Entry 7U7W (X-ray diffraction, 1.66 A resolution); this record covers chains A and P of the 3 polymer chains in the assembly.

# Chain A
Protein: DNA polymerase eta
Organism: Homo sapiens
Notes: EC 2.7.7.7
UniProtKB: Q9Y253 (POLH_HUMAN); residues 1-432 here = UniProt positions 1-432
Chain sequence (435 residues; numbered -2 to 432; the number before each row is that of its first residue; numbers below 1 keep their minus sign (Gly-2 is residue -2)):
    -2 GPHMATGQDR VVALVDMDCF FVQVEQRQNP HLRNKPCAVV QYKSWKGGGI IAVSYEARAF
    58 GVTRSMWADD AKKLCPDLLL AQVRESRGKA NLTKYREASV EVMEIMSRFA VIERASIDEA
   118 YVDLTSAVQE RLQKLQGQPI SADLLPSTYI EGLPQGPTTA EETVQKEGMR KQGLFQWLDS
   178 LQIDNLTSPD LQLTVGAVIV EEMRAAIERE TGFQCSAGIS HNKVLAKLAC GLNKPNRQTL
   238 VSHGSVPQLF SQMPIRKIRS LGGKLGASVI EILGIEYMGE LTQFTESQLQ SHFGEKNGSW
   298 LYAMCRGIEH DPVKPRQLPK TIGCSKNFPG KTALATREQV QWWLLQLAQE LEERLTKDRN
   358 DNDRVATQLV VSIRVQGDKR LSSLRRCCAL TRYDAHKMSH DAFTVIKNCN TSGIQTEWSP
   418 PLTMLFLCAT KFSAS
Not modelled in the structure: 155-159
Construct notes: expression tag (-2 to 0)
Bound ions: Mg2+ site 1: Asp13, Asp115, Glu116 (together with XG4) (shared with DT8(P) of chain P); Mg2+ site 2: Asp13, Met14 (together with XG4)
Small-molecule neighbours: XG4 (2'-deoxy-5'-O-[(R)-hydroxy{[(R)-hydroxy(phosphonooxy)phosphoryl]amino}phosphoryl]guanosine): Asp13, Met14, Asp15, Cys16, Phe17, Phe18, Gln38, Ile48, Ala49, Tyr52, Arg55, Arg61, Leu89, Ile114, Asp115, Glu116, Lys231
UniProt features mapped onto this chain:
  - binding site (Mg(2+)): Asp13, Met14, Asp115, Glu116
  - binding site (Mn(2+)): Asp13, Met14, Asp115, Glu116
  - binding site (a 2'-deoxyribonucleoside 5'-triphosphate): Arg61
  - natural variant: Val37 (deletion: In XPV), Leu75 (deletion: In XPV), Arg93 (R93P: In XPV), Arg111 (R111H: In XPV), Thr122 (T122P: In XPV), Gly153 (G153D: In a breast cancer sample), Thr191 (T191P: In XPV), Gly263 (G263V: In XPV), Val266 (V266D: In XPV), Gly295 (G295R: In XPV), Arg361 (R361S: In XPV)
  - mutagenesis: Tyr52 (Y52A/F: Reduces DNA polymerase activity; Y52E: Reduces DNA polymerase activity. Increases fidelity of replication and reduces translesion bypass), Arg61 (R61A: Reduces enzymatic activity by two-thirds), Ser62 (S62G: Increased DNA polymerase activity and translesion bypass compared to wild-type), Ala68 (A68S/V: Severe reduction in thymine dimer translesion bypass), Asn324 to Pro326 (Reduces binding to chromatin and to monoubiquitinated PCNA. Abolishes binding to monoubiquitinated PCNA; when associated with 705-E--H-713 Del)

# Chain P
Molecule: 8-nt DNA strand
Sequence (8 nucleotides; each row starts with the number of its first residue):
     1 AGCGTCAT
Bound ions: Mg2+: DT8 (together with XG4) (shared with Asp13(A), Asp115(A), Glu116(A) of chain A)

# Interface between chain A and chain P
Residue-residue contacts (25; chain A residue first):
  Arg61(A) with DT8(P), hydrogen bond to the base
  Ser113(A) with DT8(P), hydrogen bond to the phosphate
  Asp115(A) with DT8(P), phosphate contact
  Glu116(A) with DT8(P), phosphate contact
  Lys224(A) with DT8(P), phosphate contact
  Ile255(A) with DA7(P), phosphate contact
  Arg256(A) with DA7(P), hydrogen bond to the phosphate; DT8(P), salt bridge to the phosphate
  Ser257(A) with DC6(P), phosphate contact; DA7(P), hydrogen bond to the phosphate
  Leu258(A) with DA7(P), hydrogen bond to the phosphate
  Gly259(A) with DA7(P), hydrogen bond to the phosphate
  Gly260(A) with DC6(P), phosphate contact; DA7(P), phosphate contact
  Lys261(A) with DT5(P), salt bridge to the phosphate; DC6(P), hydrogen bond to the phosphate
  Leu262(A) with DC6(P), hydrogen bond to the phosphate
  Arg377(A) with DG4(P), salt bridge to the phosphate
  Leu378(A) with DC6(P), base contact
  Leu381(A) with DC3(P), phosphate contact
  Arg382(A) with DG2(P), sugar contact; DC3(P), hydrogen bond to the phosphate; DG4(P), hydrogen bond to the base
  Arg383(A) with DG2(P), phosphate contact
  Cys384(A) with DG2(P), hydrogen bond to the phosphate
Interface residues without a listed pair, chain A (21 interface residues in all): Ser379, Ser380
Interface residues without a listed pair, chain P (8 interface residues in all): DA1

# Overview
21 residues of chain A and 8 residues of chain P are in contact; the contacts include 11 hydrogen bonds and 3
salt bridges. Polar pairs include Arg61(A)-DT8(P), Arg382(A)-DG4(P) and Ser113(A)-DT8(P). Bound to chain A:
compound XG4.
Chain A is DNA polymerase eta (Homo sapiens) and chain P is an 8-nt DNA strand; the structure, Human DNA
polymerase eta-DNA-dGMPNPP ternary mismatch complex in 1.0 mM Mg2+ for 600s, was determined by X-ray
diffraction (same publication as 7U72, 7U73, 7U74, 7U75, 7U76, 7U77 and 26 further entries).
